Entry 4IRS (X-ray diffraction, 2.80 A resolution); this record covers chains C and D of the 4 polymer chains in the assembly.

== Chain C ==
Protein: Valpha14 (mouse variable domain, human constant domain)
Organism: Mus musculus, Homo sapiens
Amino-acid sequence (209 residues; each row starts with the number of its first residue; numbers below 1 keep their minus sign (Met-1 is residue -1)):
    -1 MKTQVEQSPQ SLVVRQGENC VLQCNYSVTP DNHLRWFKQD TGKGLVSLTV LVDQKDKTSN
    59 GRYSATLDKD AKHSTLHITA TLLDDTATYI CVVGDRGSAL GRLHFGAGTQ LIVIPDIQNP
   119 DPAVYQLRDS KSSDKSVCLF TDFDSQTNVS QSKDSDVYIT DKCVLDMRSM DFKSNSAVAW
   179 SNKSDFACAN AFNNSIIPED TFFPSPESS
Disordered / not traced: -1 to 0, 182, 204-207
Disulfide bonds: Cys22-Cys89, Cys136-Cys186
Small-molecule neighbours: 1LA (N-[(2S,3S,4R)-3,4-dihydroxy-1-{[6-O-(pyridin-4-ylcarbamoyl)-alpha-D-galactopyranosyl]oxy}octadecan-2-yl]hexacosanamide): Pro28, Asn30, Gln52, Asp93, Arg94, Gly95
What the authors report for this chain:
  - binding site for 1LA: Gln52

== Chain D ==
Protein: Vbeta8.2 (mouse variable domain, human constant domain)
Organism: Mus musculus, Homo sapiens
Amino-acid sequence (241 residues; each row starts with the number of its first residue; numbering starts at 0):
     0 MEAAVTQSPR NKVAVTGGKV TLSCNQTNNH NNMYWYRQDT GHGLRLIHYS YGAGSTEKGD
    60 IPDGYKASRP SQENFSLILE LATPSQTSVY FCASGDEGYT QYFGPGTRLL VLEDLRNVTP
   120 PKVSLFEPSK AEISHTQKAT LVCLATGFYP DHVELSWWVN GKEVHSGVCT DPQPLKEQPA
   180 LNDSRYSLSS RLRVSATFWQ NPRNHFRCQV QFYGLSENDE WTQDRAKPVT QIVSAEAWGR
   240 A
Disordered / not traced: 0-1
Disulfide bonds: Cys23-Cys91, Cys142-Cys207

== Chain C / chain D interface ==
Inter-chain disulfides: Cys161(C)-Cys168(D)
Residue-residue contacts - 91 pairs, chain C then chain D:
  His31(C) with Tyr98(D)
  Arg33(C) with Tyr98(D); Thr99(D)
  Phe35(C) with Phe102(D), hydrophobic
  Gln37(C) with Gln37(D), hydrogen bond; Phe90(D)
  Gly40(C) with Arg107(D)
  Lys41(C) with Phe90(D)
  Gly42(C) with Phe90(D); Pro104(D)
  Leu43(C) with Leu43(D), hydrophobic; Phe102(D), hydrophobic
  Val50(C) with Tyr98(D)
  Ile88(C) with Gln37(D)
  Arg94(C) with Tyr98(D)
  Gly95(C) with Tyr98(D)
  Ser96(C) with Glu96(D); Gly97(D); Tyr98(D)
  Ala97(C) with Asn31(D); Tyr33(D); Asp95(D); Glu96(D), hydrogen bond (backbone-backbone); Gly97(D), hydrogen bond (backbone-backbone)
  Arg100(C) with Leu45(D); Tyr48(D), hydrogen bond; Asp59(D), salt bridge
  Leu101(C) with Tyr35(D); Gln100(D)
  Phe103(C) with Tyr35(D), hydrophobic; Gly42(D); Leu43(D); Phe102(D), hydrophobic
  Gly104(C) with Gly42(D)
  Ala105(C) with His41(D); Gly42(D)
  Asp119(C) with His134(D), salt bridge
  Tyr123(C) with Ser128(D); Ala130(D); Glu131(D); His134(D); Thr135(D)
  Gln124(C) with Ser128(D)
  Leu125(C) with Phe125(D); Glu126(D); Thr139(D); Val141(D), hydrophobic
  Arg126(C) with Phe125(D); Glu126(D), hydrogen bond (backbone-backbone)
  Asp127(C) with Leu124(D); Phe125(D)
  Ser128(C) with Leu124(D), hydrogen bond (backbone-backbone); Glu126(D); Glu235(D)
  Ser134(C) with Phe125(D)
  Val135(C) with Phe125(D), hydrophobic; Leu143(D), hydrophobic
  Leu137(C) with Thr139(D)
  Thr139(C) with Arg192(D)
  Asp140(C) with Arg192(D), salt bridge
  Tyr156(C) with Leu174(D), hydrophobic; Glu176(D), hydrogen bond (side chain-backbone)
  Ile157(C) with Leu174(D)
  Thr158(C) with Asp170(D); Ser188(D); Arg190(D)
  Cys161(C) with Cys168(D), disulfide; Thr169(D); Arg190(D)
  Val162(C) with Cys168(D)
  Leu163(C) with Gly166(D); Val167(D); Cys168(D), hydrophobic; Arg192(D)
  Asp164(C) with Ser165(D); Gly166(D), hydrogen bond (backbone-backbone)
  Met165(C) with Ser165(D); Gly166(D); Arg192(D); Val193(D); Ser194(D)
  Arg166(C) with Ser165(D), hydrogen bond (backbone-side chain)
  Phe170(C) with Arg192(D)
  Ser172(C) with Arg192(D), hydrogen bond
  Ser174(C) with Arg190(D), hydrogen bond (backbone-side chain)
  Ala175(C) with Arg190(D)
  Val176(C) with Ser188(D); Arg190(D)
  Trp178(C) with Leu143(D), hydrophobic
  Phe200(C) with His134(D)
  Pro202(C) with Ala130(D), hydrophobic
Also at the interface, not in a pair above, chain C (55 interface residues in all): Asn30, Val48, Leu98, Lys133, Asp159, Ser167, Met168
Also at the interface, not in a pair above, chain D (52 interface residues in all): Gly40, Tyr50, Ser123, Lys137, Lys175, Ser186, Ala236

== Overview ==
55 residues of chain C and 52 residues of chain D are in contact; the contacts include 1 disulfide bond, 11
hydrogen bonds and 3 salt bridges. Polar contacts include Arg100(C)-Asp59(D), Asp119(C)-His134(D) and
Asp140(C)-Arg192(D). Chain C binds compound 1LA. The paper reports a binding site for 1LA at Gln52(C).
Here chain C is Valpha14 (mouse variable domain, human constant domain) and chain D is Vbeta8.2 (mouse
variable domain, human constant domain), both from Mus musculus, Homo sapiens. Entry 4IRS (Structure of the
mouse CD1d-PyrC-alpha-GalCer-iNKT TCR complex) was determined by X-ray diffraction together with 4IRJ from the
same study.
